PDB entry 7BF2 | X-ray diffraction, 1.43 A resolution | chains AAA and DDD of the 3 polymer chains in the assembly

[Chain AAA]
Name: Calmodulin-1
Organism: Homo sapiens
UniProtKB: P0DP23 (CALM1_HUMAN); numbering as in UniProt (aligned over 1-149)
Chain sequence (149 residues; each row starts with the number of its first residue):
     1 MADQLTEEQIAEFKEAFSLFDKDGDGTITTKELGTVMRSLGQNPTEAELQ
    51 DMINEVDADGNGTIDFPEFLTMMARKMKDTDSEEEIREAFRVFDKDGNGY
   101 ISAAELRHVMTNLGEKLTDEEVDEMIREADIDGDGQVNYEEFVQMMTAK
Not modelled in the structure: 1-4, 148-149
Curated features (UniProtKB/Swiss-Prot):
  - binding site (Ca(2+)): Asp21, Asp23, Asp25, Thr27, Glu32, Asp57, Asp59, Asn61, Thr63, Glu68, Asp94, Asp96, Asn98, Tyr100, Glu105, Asp130, Asp132, Asp134, Gln136, Glu141
  - modified residue: Ala2 (N-acetylalanine), Lys22 (N6-acetyllysine), Thr45 (Phosphothreonine), Ser82 (Phosphoserine), Lys95 (N6-acetyllysine), Tyr100 (Phosphotyrosine), Ser102 (Phosphoserine), Thr111 (Phosphothreonine), Lys116 (N6,N6,N6-trimethyllysine), Tyr139 (Phosphotyrosine)
  - cross-link: Lys22 (Glycyl lysine isopeptide (Lys-Gly) (interchain with G-Cter in SUMO2))
  - natural variant: Asn54 (N54I: In CPVT4), Phe90 (F90L: In LQT14), Asn98 (N98S: In CPVT4), Asp130 (D130G: In LQT14), Glu141 (E141G: In LQT14; E141V: In LQT14), Phe142 (F142L: In LQT14)
Ion coordination: Ca2+ site 1: Asp21, Asp23, Asp25, Thr27, Glu32, Asp119; Ca2+ site 2: Asp57, Asp59, Asn61, Thr63, Glu68; Ca2+ site 3: Asp94, Asp96, Asn98, Tyr100, Glu105; Ca2+ site 4: Asp130, Asp132, Asp134, Gln136, Glu141
Reported in the primary citation:
  - Ca2+ coordination: Asp119

[Chain DDD]
Name: Creatine kinase M-type
Notes: EC 2.7.3.2
UniProtKB: P06732 (KCRM_HUMAN); residues 301-318 here = UniProt positions 301-318
Chain sequence (18 residues; each row starts with the number of its first residue):
   301 HLSKHPKFEEILTRLRLQ
Not modelled in the structure: 301-305
Curated features (UniProtKB/Swiss-Prot):
  - modified residue: Thr313 (Phosphothreonine)
Reported in the primary citation:
  - specificity-determining residues: Pro306 (proposed by the authors, not directly observed)

[Chain AAA / chain DDD interface]
Residue-residue contacts - 24 pairs, chain AAA then chain DDD:
  Glu85(AAA) - Leu312(DDD)
  Glu85(AAA) - Arg316(DDD)  salt bridge
  Ala89(AAA) - Leu312(DDD)  hydrophobic
  Ala89(AAA) - Leu315(DDD)  hydrophobic
  Val92(AAA) - Leu315(DDD)  hydrophobic
  Phe93(AAA) - Ile311(DDD)  hydrophobic
  Phe93(AAA) - Leu315(DDD)  hydrophobic
  Met110(AAA) - Ile311(DDD)  hydrophobic
  Asn112(AAA) - Gln318(DDD)
  Leu113(AAA) - Arg314(DDD)  hydrogen bond (backbone-side chain)
  Leu113(AAA) - Leu315(DDD)  hydrophobic
  Leu113(AAA) - Gln318(DDD)
  Gly114(AAA) - Arg314(DDD)
  Glu115(AAA) - Glu310(DDD)
  Glu115(AAA) - Arg314(DDD)  salt bridge
  Leu117(AAA) - Pro306(DDD)  hydrophobic
  Met125(AAA) - Pro306(DDD)  hydrophobic
  Met125(AAA) - Phe308(DDD)
  Met125(AAA) - Ile311(DDD)  hydrophobic
  Ala129(AAA) - Phe308(DDD)  hydrophobic
  Met145(AAA) - Phe308(DDD)  hydrophobic
  Met146(AAA) - Phe308(DDD)
  Met146(AAA) - Ile311(DDD)  hydrophobic
  Met146(AAA) - Leu312(DDD)  hydrophobic
Also at the interface, not in a pair above, chain AAA (17 interface residues in all): Ile86, Glu128, Phe142
The authors on this interface:
  - specific contacts: Glu85(AAA)-Arg316(DDD), Gly114(AAA)-Arg314(DDD), Glu115(AAA)-Arg314(DDD)
  - interface residues, chain AAA: Ile86(AAA), Ala89(AAA), Val92(AAA), Phe93(AAA), Met110(AAA), Leu113(AAA), Met125(AAA), Ala129(AAA)
  - interface residues, chain DDD: Phe308(DDD), Ile311(DDD), Leu315(DDD)

[In short]
Chain AAA and chain DDD form an interface of 17 and 9 residues respectively; the contacts include 1 hydrogen
bond and 2 salt bridges. Among the polar pairs are Glu85(AAA)-Arg316(DDD), Glu115(AAA)-Arg314(DDD) and
Leu113(AAA)-Arg314(DDD). The paper describes contacts between Glu85(AAA) and Arg316(DDD), Gly114(AAA) and
Arg314(DDD) and Glu115(AAA) and Arg314(DDD). From the paper: interface residues Ile86(AAA), Ala89(AAA) and
Phe308(DDD) among others; Ca2+ coordination by Asp119(AAA).
Chain AAA is Calmodulin-1 (Homo sapiens) and chain DDD is Creatine kinase M-type; the structure,
Ca2+-Calmodulin in complex with human muscle form creatine kinase peptide in extended 1:2 binding mode, was
determined by X-ray diffraction, deposited together with 7BF1.
